PDB entry 6WZT | electron microscopy, 4.70 A resolution (low resolution: residue-level contacts below are approximate; hydrogen-bond / salt-bridge calls are withheld) | chains A and H of the 9 polymer chains in the assembly

[Chain A]
Protein: Hemagglutinin
Source organism: Influenza A virus
UniProt: A0A075EV12 (A0A075EV12_9INFA); residues 1-503 here correspond to UniProt positions 17-519 (UniProt number = residue number + 16)
Amino-acid sequence (503 residues; each row starts with the number of its first residue):
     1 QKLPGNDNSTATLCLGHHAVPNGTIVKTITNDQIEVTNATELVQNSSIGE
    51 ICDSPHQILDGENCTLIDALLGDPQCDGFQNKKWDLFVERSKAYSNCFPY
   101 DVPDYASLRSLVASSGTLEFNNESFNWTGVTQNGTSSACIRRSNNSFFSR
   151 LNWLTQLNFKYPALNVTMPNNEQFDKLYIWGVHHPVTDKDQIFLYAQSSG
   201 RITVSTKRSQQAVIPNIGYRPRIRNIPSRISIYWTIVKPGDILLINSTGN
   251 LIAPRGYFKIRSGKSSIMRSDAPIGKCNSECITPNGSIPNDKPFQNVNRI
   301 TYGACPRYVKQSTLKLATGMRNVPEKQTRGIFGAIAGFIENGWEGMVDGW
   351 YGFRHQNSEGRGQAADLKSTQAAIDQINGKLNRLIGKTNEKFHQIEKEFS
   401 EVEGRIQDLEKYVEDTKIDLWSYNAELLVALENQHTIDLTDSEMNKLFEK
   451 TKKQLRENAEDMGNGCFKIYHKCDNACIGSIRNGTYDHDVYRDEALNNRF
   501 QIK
Not modelled in the structure: 1-8, 503
Sequence notes: conflict Phe98 (Tyr114 in A0A075EV12)
Cystine bridges: Cys14-Cys466, Cys52-Cys277, Cys64-Cys76, Cys97-Cys139, Cys281-Cys305, Cys473-Cys477
Covalent attachments: N-acetylglucosamine (NAG) linked to Asn22, Asn38, Asn63, Asn133, Asn246, Asn285; glycan linked to Asn165

[Chain H]
Protein: Cyno antibody heavy chain
Source organism: Macaca fascicularis
Notes: antibody fragment or engineered binder
Amino-acid sequence (233 residues; row label = number of the first residue in the row):
     1 QVQLQESGPGLVKPSETLSLTCAVSGGTFSAYYWGWIRQPPGKGLEWIGS
    51 ISGGSGSTDYSPSLKSRATISRDTSKNQFSLKLTSVTAADTAVYYCVRKY
   101 WGDYYANWFDVWGPGVLVTVSSASTKGPSVFPLAPCSRSTSESTAALGCL
   151 VKDYFPEPVTVSWNSGSLTSGVHTFPAVLQSSGLYSLSSVVTVPSSSLGT
   201 QTYVCNVNHKPSNTKVDKRVEIKTCGGGSKPPT
Not modelled in the structure: 226-233
Cystine bridges: Cys22-Cys96, Cys149-Cys205

[Chain A / chain H interface]
Residue-residue contacts (32):
  Pro21(A) - Gly27(H)
  Pro21(A) - Tyr32(H)
  Lys326(A) - Thr28(H)
  Arg329(A) - Ser30(H)
  Arg329(A) - Ala31(H)
  Arg329(A) - Gly54(H)
  Ile331(A) - Ser55(H)
  Ala334(A) - Trp101(H)
  Ile335(A) - Trp101(H)
  Glu344(A) - Thr28(H)
  Glu344(A) - Ala31(H)
  Gly345(A) - Tyr32(H)
  Gly345(A) - Tyr100(H)
  Met346(A) - Tyr100(H)
  Val347(A) - Tyr100(H)
  Asp348(A) - Tyr100(H)
  Asp348(A) - Tyr105(H)
  Arg354(A) - Trp101(H)
  His355(A) - Tyr104(H)
  Gly360(A) - Asp103(H)
  Arg361(A) - Gly102(H)
  Arg361(A) - Asp103(H)
  Gly362(A) - Trp101(H)
  Gly362(A) - Gly102(H)
  Gly362(A) - Asp103(H)
  Gln363(A) - Tyr100(H)
  Gln363(A) - Trp101(H)
  Gln363(A) - Gly102(H)
  Gln363(A) - Tyr105(H)
  Ala364(A) - Tyr105(H)
  Ala365(A) - Tyr105(H)
  Asn475(A) - Tyr104(H)
Interface residues without a listed pair, chain A (21 interface residues in all): Gln327
Interface residues without a listed pair, chain H (15 interface residues in all): Arg98, Asn107

[In short]
21 residues of chain A face 15 of chain H across their interface. Covalently linked N-acetylglucosamine: at
Asn22(A), Asn38(A), Asn63(A), Asn133(A), Asn246(A) and Asn285(A).
Chain A is Hemagglutinin (Influenza A virus) and chain H is Cyno antibody heavy chain (Macaca fascicularis);
the structure, CryoEM structure of influenza hemagglutinin A/Victoria/361/2011 in complex with cyno antibody
3B10, was determined by electron microscopy.
